2E2I - chains A and B of the 13 polymer chains in the assembly; structure by X-ray diffraction, 3.41 A resolution.

== Chain A ==
Molecule: DNA-directed RNA polymerase II largest subunit
Organism: Saccharomyces cerevisiae
Notes: EC 2.7.7.6
UniProt: P04050 (RPB1_YEAST); residues 1-1733 here = UniProt positions 1-1733
Amino-acid sequence (1733 residues; each row starts with the number of its first residue):
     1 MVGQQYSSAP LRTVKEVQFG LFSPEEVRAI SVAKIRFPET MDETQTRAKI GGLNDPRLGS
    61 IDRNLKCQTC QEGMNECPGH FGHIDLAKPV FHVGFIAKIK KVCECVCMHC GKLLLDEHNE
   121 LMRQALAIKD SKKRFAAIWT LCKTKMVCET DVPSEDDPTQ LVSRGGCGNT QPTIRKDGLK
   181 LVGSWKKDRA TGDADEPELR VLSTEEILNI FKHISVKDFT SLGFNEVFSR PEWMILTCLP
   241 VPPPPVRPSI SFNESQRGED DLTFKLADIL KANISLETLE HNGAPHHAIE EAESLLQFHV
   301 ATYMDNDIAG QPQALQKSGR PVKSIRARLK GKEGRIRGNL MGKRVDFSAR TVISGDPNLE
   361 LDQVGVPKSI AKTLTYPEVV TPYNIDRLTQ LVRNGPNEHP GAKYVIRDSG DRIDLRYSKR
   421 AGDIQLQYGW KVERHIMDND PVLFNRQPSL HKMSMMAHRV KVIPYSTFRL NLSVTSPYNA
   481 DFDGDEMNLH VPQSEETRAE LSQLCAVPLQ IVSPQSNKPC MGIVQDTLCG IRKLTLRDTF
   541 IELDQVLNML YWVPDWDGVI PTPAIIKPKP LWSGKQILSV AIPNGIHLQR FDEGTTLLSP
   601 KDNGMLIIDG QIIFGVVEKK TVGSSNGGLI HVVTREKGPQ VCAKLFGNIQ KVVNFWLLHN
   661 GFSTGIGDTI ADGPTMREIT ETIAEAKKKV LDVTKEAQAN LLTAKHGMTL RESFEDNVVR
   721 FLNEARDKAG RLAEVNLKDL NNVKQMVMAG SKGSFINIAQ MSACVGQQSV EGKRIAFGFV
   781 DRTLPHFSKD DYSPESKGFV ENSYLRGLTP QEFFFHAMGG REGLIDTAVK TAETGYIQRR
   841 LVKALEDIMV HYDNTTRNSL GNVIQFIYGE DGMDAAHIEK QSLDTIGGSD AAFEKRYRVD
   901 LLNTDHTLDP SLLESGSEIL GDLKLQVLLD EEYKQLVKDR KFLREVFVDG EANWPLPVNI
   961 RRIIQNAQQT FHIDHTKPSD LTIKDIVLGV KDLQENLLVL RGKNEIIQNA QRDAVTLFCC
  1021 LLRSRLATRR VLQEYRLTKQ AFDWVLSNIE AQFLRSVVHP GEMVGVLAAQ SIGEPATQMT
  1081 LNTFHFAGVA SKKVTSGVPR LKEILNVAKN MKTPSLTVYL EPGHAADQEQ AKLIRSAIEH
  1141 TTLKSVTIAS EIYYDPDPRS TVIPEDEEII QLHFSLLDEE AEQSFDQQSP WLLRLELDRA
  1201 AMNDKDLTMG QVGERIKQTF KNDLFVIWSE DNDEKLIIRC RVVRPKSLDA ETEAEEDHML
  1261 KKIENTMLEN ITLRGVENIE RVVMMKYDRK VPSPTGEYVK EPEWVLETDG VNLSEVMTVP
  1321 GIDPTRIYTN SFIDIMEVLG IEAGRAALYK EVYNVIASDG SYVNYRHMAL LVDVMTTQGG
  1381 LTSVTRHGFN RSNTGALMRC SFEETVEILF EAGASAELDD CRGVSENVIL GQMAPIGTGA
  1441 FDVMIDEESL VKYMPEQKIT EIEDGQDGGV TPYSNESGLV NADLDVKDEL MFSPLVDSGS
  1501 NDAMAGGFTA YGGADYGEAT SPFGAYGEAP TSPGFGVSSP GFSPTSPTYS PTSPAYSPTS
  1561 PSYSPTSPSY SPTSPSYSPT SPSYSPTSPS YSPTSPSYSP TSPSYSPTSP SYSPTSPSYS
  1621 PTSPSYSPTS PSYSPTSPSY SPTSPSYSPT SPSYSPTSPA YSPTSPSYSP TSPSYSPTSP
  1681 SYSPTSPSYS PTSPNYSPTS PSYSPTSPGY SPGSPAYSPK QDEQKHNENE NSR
Unresolved in the structure: 1-2, 192-197, 1082-1091, 1177-1186, 1244-1253, 1450-1733
UniProt features mapped onto this chain:
  - region: Pro248 to Asp260 (Lid loop), Asn306 to Lys323 (Rudder loop), Pro810 to Glu822 (Bridging helix)
  - binding site (Zn(2+)): Cys67, Cys70, Cys77, His80, Cys107, Cys110, Cys148, Cys167
  - binding site (Mg(2+)): Asp481, Asp483, Asp485
  - modified residue: Thr1471 (Phosphothreonine)
  - cross-link (Glycyl lysine isopeptide (Lys-Gly)): Lys695 (interchain with G-Cter in ubiquitin), Lys1246 (interchain with G-Cter in ubiquitin), Lys1350 (interchain with G-Cter in ubiquitin)
Metal / ion sites: Zn2+ site 1: Cys67, Cys70, Cys77; Zn2+ site 2: Cys110, Cys167; Mg2+ near Asp483 (its only coordinating residue here)
Small-molecule neighbours: 2'-deoxyguanosine-5'-triphosphate (DGT): Pro448, Asp481, Asp483, Ser751, Lys752, Thr831
What the authors report for this chain:
  - catalytic residues: His1085 (proposed by the authors, not directly observed)
  - mutagenesis - R446A: abolished growth

== Chain B ==
Molecule: DNA-directed RNA polymerase II 140 kDa polypeptide
Organism: Saccharomyces cerevisiae
Notes: EC 2.7.7.6
UniProt: P08518 (RPB2_YEAST); numbering as in UniProt (aligned over 1-1224)
Amino-acid sequence (1224 residues; each row starts with the number of its first residue):
     1 MSDLANSEKY YDEDPYGFED ESAPITAEDS WAVISAFFRE KGLVSQQLDS FNQFVDYTLQ
    61 DIICEDSTLI LEQLAQHTTE SDNISRKYEI SFGKIYVTKP MVNESDGVTH ALYPQEARLR
   121 NLTYSSGLFV DVKKRTYEAI DVPGRELKYE LIAEESEDDS ESGKVFIGRL PIMLRSKNCY
   181 LSEATESDLY KLKECPFDMG GYFIINGSEK VLIAQERSAG NIVQVFKKAA PSPISHVAEI
   241 RSALEKGSRF ISTLQVKLYG REGSSARTIK ATLPYIKQDI PIVIIFRALG IIPDGEILEH
   301 ICYDVNDWQM LEMLKPCVED GFVIQDRETA LDFIGRRGTA LGIKKEKRIQ YAKDILQKEF
   361 LPHITQLEGF ESRKAFFLGY MINRLLLCAL DRKDQDDRDH FGKKRLDLAG PLLAQLFKTL
   421 FKKLTKDIFR YMQRTVEEAH DFNMKLAINA KTITSGLKYA LATGNWGEQK KAMSSRAGVS
   481 QVLNRYTYSS TLSHLRRTNT PIGRDGKLAK PRQLHNTHWG LVCPAETPEG QACGLVKNLS
   541 LMSCISVGTD PMPIITFLSE WGMEPLEDYV PHQSPDATRV FVNGVWHGVH RNPARLMETL
   601 RTLRRKGDIN PEVSMIRDIR EKELKIFTDA GRVYRPLFIV EDDESLGHKE LKVRKGHIAK
   661 LMATEYQDIE GGFEDVEEYT WSSLLNEGLV EYIDAEEEES ILIAMQPEDL EPAEANEEND
   721 LDVDPAKRIR VSHHATTFTH CEIHPSMILG VAASIIPFPD HNQSPRNTYQ SAMGKQAMGV
   781 FLTNYNVRMD TMANILYYPQ KPLGTTRAME YLKFRELPAG QNAIVAIACY SGYNQEDSMI
   841 MNQSSIDRGL FRSLFFRSYM DQEKKYGMSI TETFEKPQRT NTLRMKHGTY DKLDDDGLIA
   901 PGVRVSGEDV IIGKTTPISP DEEELGQRTA YHSKRDASTP LRSTENGIVD QVLVTTNQDG
   961 LKFVKVRVRT TKIPQIGDKF ASRHGQKGTI GITYRREDMP FTAEGIVPDL IINPHAIPSR
  1021 MTVAHLIECL LSKVAALSGN EGDASPFTDI TVEGISKLLR EHGYQSRGFE VMYNGHTGKK
  1081 LMAQIFFGPT YYQRLRHMVD DKIHARARGP MQVLTRQPVE GRSRDGGLRF GEMERDCMIA
  1141 HGAASFLKER LMEASDAFRV HICGICGLMT VIAKLNHNQF ECKGCDNKID IYQIHIPYAA
  1201 KLLFQELMAM NITPRLYTDR SRDF
Unresolved in the structure: 1-19, 74-87, 148-163, 438-442, 669-675, 715-721, 920-932
Metal / ion sites: Zn2+: Cys1163, Cys1185
Small-molecule neighbours: 2'-deoxyguanosine-5'-triphosphate (DGT): Arg766, Tyr769, Asp837, Lys987, Ser1019, Arg1020
What the authors report for this chain:
  - conformationally variable residues (loop rearrangement): Ile502 to Ala509

== Chain A / chain B interface ==
Contacting residue pairs (400):
  Gln4(A) - Arg1159(B)  hydrogen bond
  Gln5(A) - Arg1159(B)  hydrogen bond (backbone-side chain)
  Tyr6(A) - Leu1175(B)
  Ser7(A) - His1161(B)
  Ser7(A) - Leu1175(B)
  Ser7(A) - Gln1193(B)  hydrogen bond
  Ser8(A) - Asn1178(B)  hydrogen bond
  Ser8(A) - Phe1180(B)
  Ala9(A) - Phe1180(B)
  Ala9(A) - Gln1193(B)
  Pro10(A) - Ile1191(B)
  Pro10(A) - Gln1193(B)  hydrogen bond (backbone-backbone)
  Leu11(A) - Gln1193(B)
  Leu11(A) - His1195(B)
  Arg12(A) - Tyr1192(B)
  Arg12(A) - Gln1193(B)  hydrogen bond (backbone-backbone)
  Arg12(A) - Ile1194(B)
  Arg12(A) - Thr1218(B)
  Thr13(A) - Thr1218(B)
  Val14(A) - Ile1194(B)  hydrophobic
  Val14(A) - Leu1216(B)  hydrophobic
  Val14(A) - Tyr1217(B)
  Lys15(A) - Tyr1217(B)  hydrogen bond (backbone-backbone)
  Lys15(A) - Thr1218(B)
  Lys15(A) - Arg1220(B)  hydrogen bond (backbone-side chain)
  Glu16(A) - Arg1215(B)
  Glu16(A) - Leu1216(B)
  Glu16(A) - Tyr1217(B)  hydrogen bond (backbone-backbone)
  Glu16(A) - Arg1220(B)
  Glu16(A) - Ser1221(B)
  Glu16(A) - Arg1222(B)
  Val17(A) - Arg1215(B)
  Gln18(A) - Thr1213(B)
  Gln18(A) - Arg1215(B)  hydrogen bond (backbone-backbone)
  Phe19(A) - Thr1213(B)
  Gly20(A) - Ile1212(B)
  Gly20(A) - Thr1213(B)  hydrogen bond (backbone-backbone)
  Leu21(A) - Thr1213(B)  hydrogen bond (backbone-side chain)
  Phe22(A) - Leu1168(B)  hydrophobic
  Phe22(A) - Met1208(B)  hydrophobic
  Phe22(A) - Asn1211(B)  hydrogen bond (backbone-side chain)
  Phe22(A) - Ile1212(B)
  Phe22(A) - Thr1213(B)
  Glu26(A) - Arg1215(B)  salt bridge
  Ala29(A) - Lys1183(B)  hydrogen bond (backbone-side chain)
  Ala29(A) - Gly1184(B)
  Ile30(A) - Thr1170(B)
  Ile30(A) - Lys1183(B)
  Ser31(A) - Lys1183(B)  hydrogen bond (backbone-side chain)
  Arg47(A) - Ser919(B)  hydrogen bond (side chain-backbone)
  Thr69(A) - Lys1174(B)
  Gln71(A) - Leu1175(B)
  Gln71(A) - Asn1176(B)
  Gln71(A) - His1177(B)
  Glu72(A) - Leu1175(B)
  Met74(A) - Arg1116(B)  hydrogen bond (backbone-side chain)
  Asn75(A) - Arg1116(B)  hydrogen bond
  Glu76(A) - Phe1158(B)
  Glu76(A) - Arg1159(B)  salt bridge
  Pro78(A) - Lys1201(B)  hydrogen bond (backbone-side chain)
  Pro78(A) - Gln1205(B)  hydrogen bond (backbone-side chain)
  Gly79(A) - Gln1205(B)  hydrogen bond (backbone-side chain)
  Phe81(A) - Gln1205(B)
  Phe81(A) - Met1208(B)  hydrophobic
  Phe81(A) - Ala1209(B)  hydrophobic
  His92(A) - Met1210(B)
  Phe228(A) - Arg1215(B)
  Leu236(A) - Asn1211(B)
  Cys238(A) - Asn1211(B)
  Pro240(A) - Met1208(B)
  Pro240(A) - Ala1209(B)  hydrophobic
  Pro242(A) - Ala1209(B)  hydrophobic
  Pro245(A) - Tyr1198(B)  hydrogen bond (backbone-side chain)
  Pro245(A) - Lys1201(B)
  Pro245(A) - Leu1202(B)
  Val246(A) - Leu1114(B)
  Val246(A) - Gln1205(B)
  Glu254(A) - Arg935(B)
  Tyr303(A) - Ala1209(B)  hydrogen bond (side chain-backbone)
  Met304(A) - Met1210(B)  hydrophobic
  Arg320(A) - Gln469(B)
  Arg320(A) - Lys470(B)  hydrogen bond (side chain-backbone)
  Arg320(A) - Lys471(B)
  Ile325(A) - Ala1209(B)
  Arg328(A) - Glu1206(B)  salt bridge
  Leu329(A) - Leu1203(B)  hydrophobic
  Leu329(A) - Glu1206(B)
  Leu329(A) - Leu1207(B)  hydrophobic
  Arg335(A) - Leu1114(B)
  Arg335(A) - Leu1202(B)
  Arg335(A) - Glu1206(B)  salt bridge
  Ile336(A) - Leu1203(B)  hydrophobic
  Arg337(A) - Arg1129(B)  hydrogen bond (backbone-side chain)
  Arg337(A) - Glu1132(B)  salt bridge
  Gly338(A) - Arg1129(B)
  Asn339(A) - Thr1115(B)
  Asn339(A) - Gln1117(B)  hydrogen bond (backbone-side chain)
  Asn339(A) - Ala1199(B)
  Leu340(A) - Ala1199(B)  hydrophobic
  Leu340(A) - Ala1200(B)
  Met341(A) - Glu1132(B)
  Met341(A) - Arg1135(B)
  Gly342(A) - Arg1129(B)
  Gly342(A) - Phe1130(B)
  Gly342(A) - Gly1131(B)
  Lys343(A) - Gln1117(B)
  Lys343(A) - Phe1130(B)  hydrogen bond (backbone-backbone)
  Lys343(A) - Leu1151(B)
  Lys343(A) - Ser1155(B)
  Lys343(A) - Asp1156(B)  salt bridge
  Lys343(A) - Pro1197(B)
  Arg344(A) - Gln1117(B)
  Arg344(A) - Pro1118(B)
  Arg344(A) - Glu1120(B)  salt bridge
  Arg344(A) - Gly1127(B)  hydrogen bond (side chain-backbone)
  Arg344(A) - Leu1128(B)
  Arg344(A) - Arg1129(B)
  Arg344(A) - Ser1155(B)  hydrogen bond (backbone-side chain)
  Val345(A) - Pro1118(B)
  Val345(A) - Gly1127(B)
  Val345(A) - Leu1128(B)  hydrogen bond (backbone-backbone)
  Val345(A) - Arg1150(B)
  Val345(A) - Ser1155(B)
  Asp346(A) - Arg1106(B)  salt bridge
  Asp346(A) - Arg1108(B)  hydrogen bond (side chain-backbone)
  Asp346(A) - Gly1109(B)
  Asp346(A) - Arg1150(B)  hydrogen bond (backbone-side chain)
  Asp346(A) - Ala1154(B)
  Asp346(A) - Ser1155(B)  hydrogen bond (side chain-backbone)
  Phe347(A) - Arg1106(B)  hydrogen bond (backbone-backbone)
  Phe347(A) - Ala1107(B)  hydrophobic
  Phe347(A) - Arg1108(B)
  Phe347(A) - Arg1150(B)  hydrogen bond (backbone-side chain)
  Ser348(A) - Ala1105(B)
  Ser348(A) - Arg1106(B)  hydrogen bond (backbone-backbone)
  Ser348(A) - Leu1128(B)
  Ala349(A) - His1104(B)
  Ala349(A) - Leu1128(B)
  Arg350(A) - Lys1102(B)
  Arg350(A) - Ile1103(B)
  Arg350(A) - His1104(B)  hydrogen bond (backbone-backbone)
  Arg350(A) - Leu1128(B)
  Thr351(A) - Val1099(B)
  Thr351(A) - Ile1103(B)
  Gly355(A) - Tyr833(B)
  Asp356(A) - Tyr833(B)  hydrogen bond
  Pro357(A) - Ser831(B)
  Pro357(A) - Gly832(B)
  Pro357(A) - Tyr833(B)
  Asn358(A) - Tyr833(B)
  Ile370(A) - Ala1105(B)  hydrophobic
  Thr373(A) - Ala1105(B)
  Thr373(A) - Ala1107(B)
  Leu374(A) - Arg1106(B)
  Arg412(A) - Arg1108(B)
  Glu433(A) - Arg1108(B)  salt bridge
  Leu443(A) - Met1138(B)  hydrophobic
  Leu443(A) - Phe1146(B)  hydrophobic
  Asn445(A) - Glu1134(B)
  Gln447(A) - Arg1129(B)
  Gln447(A) - Glu1134(B)
  Pro448(A) - Met1133(B)  hydrophobic
  Ser449(A) - Met1133(B)
  Ser449(A) - Glu1134(B)  hydrogen bond
  Ser449(A) - Cys1137(B)
  Leu450(A) - Met1133(B)  hydrophobic
  His451(A) - Cys1137(B)  hydrogen bond (backbone-side chain)
  Lys452(A) - Ala1140(B)
  Lys452(A) - His1141(B)  hydrogen bond (backbone-side chain)
  Met455(A) - Glu1134(B)
  Met455(A) - Cys1137(B)  hydrophobic
  Met455(A) - Met1138(B)  hydrophobic
  Met455(A) - His1141(B)  hydrogen bond (backbone-side chain)
  Tyr465(A) - Ile976(B)  hydrophobic
  Ser466(A) - Gln975(B)  hydrogen bond
  Ser466(A) - Ile976(B)
  Ser466(A) - Val1099(B)
  Ser466(A) - Asp1100(B)  hydrogen bond
  Ser466(A) - Ile1103(B)
  Thr467(A) - Ile976(B)
  Thr467(A) - Gly977(B)
  Arg469(A) - Tyr833(B)
  Arg469(A) - Gly991(B)  hydrogen bond (side chain-backbone)
  Arg469(A) - Ile992(B)
  Leu472(A) - Gln835(B)
  Asp481(A) - Glu836(B)
  Asp481(A) - Asp837(B)
  Phe482(A) - Gln835(B)
  Phe482(A) - Glu836(B)  hydrogen bond (backbone-backbone)
  Phe482(A) - Asp837(B)  hydrogen bond (backbone-side chain)
  Phe482(A) - Ser838(B)
  Phe482(A) - Thr989(B)  hydrogen bond (backbone-side chain)
  Asp483(A) - Asp837(B)  hydrogen bond (backbone-side chain)
  Asp483(A) - Lys979(B)
  Asp483(A) - Lys987(B)
  Asp483(A) - Gly988(B)
  Asp483(A) - Thr989(B)
  Gly484(A) - Thr989(B)
  Glu486(A) - Lys1102(B)  salt bridge
  Asn488(A) - Leu1128(B)
  His490(A) - Phe1130(B)
  His490(A) - Arg1150(B)  hydrogen bond
  Val491(A) - Arg1150(B)  hydrogen bond (backbone-side chain)
  Pro492(A) - Glu1149(B)
  Gln493(A) - Glu1149(B)  hydrogen bond (backbone-side chain)
  Ser494(A) - Glu1149(B)  hydrogen bond (backbone-side chain)
  Glu496(A) - Ser1145(B)  hydrogen bond
  Thr497(A) - Phe1146(B)
  Thr497(A) - Glu1149(B)  hydrogen bond
  Glu500(A) - Ala1143(B)
  Glu500(A) - Ala1144(B)  hydrogen bond (side chain-backbone)
  Glu500(A) - Ser1145(B)  hydrogen bond (side chain-backbone)
  Glu500(A) - Phe1146(B)  hydrogen bond (side chain-backbone)
  Leu501(A) - Phe1146(B)  hydrophobic
  Leu504(A) - His1141(B)
  Leu504(A) - Gly1142(B)
  Cys505(A) - Met1138(B)  hydrophobic
  Cys505(A) - His1141(B)
  Gln510(A) - His1141(B)
  Val524(A) - Gln835(B)
  Val524(A) - Glu836(B)
  Gln525(A) - Gln835(B)
  Gln525(A) - Glu836(B)  hydrogen bond (side chain-backbone)
  Gln525(A) - Asn1013(B)
  Gln525(A) - His1015(B)  hydrogen bond (backbone-side chain)
  Asp526(A) - Cys829(B)  hydrogen bond
  Asp526(A) - Asn834(B)
  Asp526(A) - Gln835(B)  hydrogen bond (backbone-side chain)
  Asp526(A) - Asn1013(B)
  Asp526(A) - His1015(B)  salt bridge
  Thr527(A) - Gln835(B)
  Cys529(A) - His1015(B)
  Leu657(A) - Cys829(B)  hydrophobic
  Leu658(A) - Tyr830(B)
  Leu658(A) - Asn1074(B)  hydrogen bond (backbone-side chain)
  Leu658(A) - His1076(B)
  Leu658(A) - Leu1081(B)
  His659(A) - Asn1074(B)  hydrogen bond
  His659(A) - Thr1077(B)
  His659(A) - Leu1081(B)
  His659(A) - Met1082(B)
  Asn660(A) - Leu1081(B)
  Asn660(A) - Met1082(B)  hydrogen bond (backbone-backbone)
  Asn660(A) - Ala1083(B)  hydrogen bond (backbone-backbone)
  Gly661(A) - Leu1081(B)
  Gly661(A) - Ala1083(B)
  Phe662(A) - Ala828(B)
  Phe662(A) - Cys829(B)  hydrogen bond (backbone-backbone)
  Ser663(A) - Ile827(B)  hydrogen bond (side chain-backbone)
  Ser663(A) - Gln1084(B)
  Ser663(A) - Ile1085(B)
  Ser663(A) - Phe1086(B)  hydrogen bond (side chain-backbone)
  Thr664(A) - Ile827(B)
  Thr664(A) - Pro1014(B)
  Thr664(A) - Ile1017(B)
  Thr664(A) - Phe1086(B)
  Gly665(A) - Leu1026(B)
  Gly665(A) - Phe1069(B)
  Gly665(A) - Phe1086(B)
  Ile666(A) - Leu1026(B)  hydrophobic
  Ile666(A) - Leu1030(B)  hydrophobic
  Ile666(A) - Val1052(B)  hydrophobic
  Ile666(A) - Arg1067(B)
  Ile666(A) - Phe1086(B)  hydrophobic
  Gly667(A) - Arg1067(B)
  Ile670(A) - Val1052(B)  hydrophobic
  Ile670(A) - Glu1053(B)
  Ile670(A) - Arg1067(B)
  Met746(A) - His1015(B)  hydrogen bond
  Ser751(A) - His1015(B)  hydrogen bond
  Lys752(A) - His1015(B)
  Lys752(A) - Ser1019(B)
  Asn757(A) - Pro1018(B)
  Asn757(A) - Ser1019(B)
  Asn757(A) - Met1021(B)
  Gln760(A) - Met1021(B)
  Met761(A) - Pro1018(B)  hydrophobic
  Met761(A) - Met1021(B)  hydrophobic
  Met761(A) - Val1023(B)  hydrophobic
  Glu771(A) - Gln513(B)
  Ala776(A) - Asn516(B)
  Gly778(A) - Asp397(B)
  Gly778(A) - His515(B)
  Gly778(A) - Asn516(B)
  Phe779(A) - Thr517(B)
  Phe779(A) - Glu698(B)
  Phe779(A) - Glu699(B)
  Val780(A) - Glu699(B)  hydrogen bond (backbone-side chain)
  Arg782(A) - Glu698(B)  hydrogen bond (side chain-backbone)
  Arg782(A) - Glu699(B)  hydrogen bond (side chain-backbone)
  Arg782(A) - Ser700(B)
  Arg782(A) - Ile701(B)  hydrogen bond (side chain-backbone)
  Arg782(A) - Leu702(B)
  Thr783(A) - Asn516(B)
  Pro785(A) - Glu698(B)
  Pro785(A) - Ile701(B)
  Pro785(A) - Leu702(B)
  Pro785(A) - Ile703(B)  hydrogen bond (backbone-backbone)
  His786(A) - Trp519(B)  hydrogen bond
  His786(A) - Ile703(B)
  His786(A) - Met705(B)
  His786(A) - Glu742(B)  salt bridge
  Phe787(A) - Leu702(B)
  Ser788(A) - Leu702(B)
  Lys789(A) - Arg620(B)
  Glu795(A) - Val731(B)
  Asn802(A) - Arg728(B)
  Asn802(A) - Ile729(B)  hydrogen bond (side chain-backbone)
  Tyr804(A) - His761(B)  hydrogen bond (backbone-side chain)
  Tyr804(A) - Asn762(B)
  Tyr804(A) - Gln763(B)
  Tyr804(A) - Met1021(B)  hydrophobic
  Tyr804(A) - Val1023(B)  hydrophobic
  Leu805(A) - His761(B)
  Leu805(A) - Val1052(B)  hydrophobic
  Arg806(A) - Pro725(B)
  Arg806(A) - Ala726(B)
  Arg806(A) - Lys727(B)
  Arg806(A) - Arg728(B)  hydrogen bond (backbone-side chain)
  Arg806(A) - Ile729(B)
  Arg806(A) - His761(B)
  Gly807(A) - Arg728(B)
  Gly807(A) - His761(B)
  Leu808(A) - Arg728(B)  hydrogen bond (backbone-side chain)
  Leu808(A) - Asp760(B)  hydrogen bond (backbone-backbone)
  Leu808(A) - Phe1047(B)
  Thr809(A) - Arg730(B)
  Pro810(A) - Trp519(B)
  Pro810(A) - Met705(B)  hydrophobic
  Pro810(A) - Pro745(B)  hydrophobic
  Pro810(A) - Phe1047(B)
  Gln811(A) - Met705(B)  hydrogen bond
  Phe813(A) - Pro759(B)
  Phe813(A) - Asn767(B)
  Phe814(A) - Leu514(B)  hydrophobic
  Phe814(A) - His515(B)
  Phe814(A) - Asn516(B)
  Phe814(A) - Trp519(B)  hydrophobic
  His816(A) - Ser764(B)
  Ala817(A) - Leu514(B)
  Ala817(A) - Pro524(B)  hydrophobic
  Ala817(A) - Ser764(B)
  Met818(A) - Leu514(B)
  Arg821(A) - Arg512(B)  hydrogen bond (side chain-backbone)
  Arg821(A) - Leu514(B)
  Arg821(A) - Pro524(B)  hydrogen bond (side chain-backbone)
  Arg821(A) - Thr527(B)
  Arg821(A) - Gly534(B)
  Glu822(A) - Gln513(B)
  Leu824(A) - Pro765(B)  hydrophobic
  Leu824(A) - Thr768(B)
  Leu824(A) - Tyr769(B)
  Ile825(A) - Arg512(B)
  Ile825(A) - Cys533(B)
  Ala828(A) - Gly530(B)
  Val829(A) - Arg512(B)
  Arg839(A) - Glu1132(B)  salt bridge
  Val842(A) - Asp1136(B)
  Lys843(A) - Glu1132(B)  salt bridge
  Lys843(A) - Arg1135(B)
  Glu846(A) - Arg1135(B)  salt bridge
  Met1063(A) - Ile1139(B)
  Val1066(A) - Asp1136(B)
  Val1066(A) - Ile1139(B)  hydrophobic
  Val1066(A) - Ala1140(B)  hydrophobic
  Leu1067(A) - Ala1140(B)
  Gln1070(A) - Cys1137(B)
  Gln1070(A) - Ala1140(B)
  Lys1144(A) - Glu262(B)  salt bridge
  Lys1261(A) - Lys315(B)
  Asn1265(A) - Gly263(B)
  Asn1265(A) - Ser265(B)
  Leu1409(A) - Leu1207(B)  hydrophobic
  Leu1409(A) - Ile1212(B)
  Phe1410(A) - Met1210(B)  hydrophobic
  Phe1410(A) - Ile1212(B)  hydrophobic
  Leu1418(A) - Arg1222(B)
  Asp1420(A) - Arg1220(B)  hydrogen bond (backbone-side chain)
  Cys1421(A) - Arg1220(B)  hydrogen bond (backbone-side chain)
  Arg1422(A) - Arg1220(B)
  Val1424(A) - Ile1139(B)  hydrophobic
  Ser1425(A) - Arg1135(B)
  Val1428(A) - Arg1135(B)
  Val1428(A) - Leu1147(B)  hydrophobic
  Val1428(A) - Leu1151(B)  hydrophobic
  Ile1429(A) - Pro1197(B)
  Ile1429(A) - Ala1200(B)
  Leu1430(A) - His1195(B)
  Leu1430(A) - Ile1196(B)
  Leu1430(A) - Pro1197(B)
  Gly1431(A) - Lys1148(B)
  Gly1431(A) - Met1152(B)
  Gly1431(A) - Pro1197(B)
  Met1433(A) - Ala1144(B)  hydrophobic
  Ala1434(A) - Ala1144(B)
  Ile1436(A) - Ile1139(B)  hydrophobic
  Ile1436(A) - Gly1142(B)
  Ile1436(A) - Ala1144(B)
  Thr1438(A) - Gly1142(B)  hydrogen bond (side chain-backbone)
  Thr1438(A) - Ala1144(B)
Other interface residues (no listed pair), chain A (218 interface residues in all): Val32, Arg63, Gln68, Cys70, Trp233, Pro243, Gln256, Glu333, Val352, Thr475, Ala480, Gln545, Asn654, Asp668, Thr680, Asn742, Val743, Val770, Ile775, Phe777, Leu784, Glu801, Glu812, Gln838, Glu1269, Val1406, Gln1432, Gly1437, Gly1439
Other interface residues (no listed pair), chain B (203 interface residues in all): Ser264, His400, His518, Cys523, Ala704, Ile748, Leu749, Arg884, Ile918, Thr993, Ile1027, Lys1079, Lys1080, Met1111, Val1119, Val1160, Ile1172, Ala1173, Cys1185, Phe1204, Pro1214, Asp1219

== Overview ==
218 residues of chain A face 203 of chain B across their interface, with 88 hydrogen bonds and 16 salt
bridges. Polar contacts include Glu26(A)-Arg1215(B), Glu76(A)-Arg1159(B) and Arg328(A)-Glu1206(B).
2'-deoxyguanosine-5'-triphosphate is bound between chain A and chain B. The paper reports the catalytic
residue His1085(A); R446A of chain A abolishes growth.
Chain A is DNA-directed RNA polymerase II largest subunit and chain B is DNA-directed RNA polymerase II 140
kDa polypeptide, both from Saccharomyces cerevisiae; the structure, RNA polymerase II elongation complex in 5
mM Mg+2 with 2'-dGTP, was determined by X-ray diffraction, deposited together with 2E2H, 2E2J, 2NVQ, 2NVT,
2NVX, 2NVY, 2NVZ and 2YU9.
